PDB entry 3PEL | X-ray diffraction, 1.90 A resolution | chains A and B

# Chain A
Molecule: Hemoglobin subunit alpha
Source organism: Canis lupus familiaris
Reference sequence: P60529 (HBA_CANFA); residue numbers follow UniProt; this construct covers 1-141
Amino-acid sequence (141 residues; each row starts with the number of its first residue):
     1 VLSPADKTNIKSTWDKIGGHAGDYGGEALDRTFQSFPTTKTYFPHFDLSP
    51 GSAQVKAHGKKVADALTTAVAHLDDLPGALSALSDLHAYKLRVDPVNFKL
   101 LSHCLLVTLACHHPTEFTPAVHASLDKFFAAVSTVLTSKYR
Bound ions: heme Fe near His87 (its only coordinating residue here)
Small-molecule neighbours: heme (HEM): Thr39, Tyr42, Phe43, His45, Phe46, His58, Lys61, Val62, Ala65, Leu66, Leu83, Leu86, His87, Leu91, Val93, Asn97, Phe98, Leu101, Leu105, Val132, Leu136
UniProt features mapped onto this chain:
  - binding site (O2): His58
  - binding site (heme b): His87
  - modified residue: Ser3 (Phosphoserine), Lys7 (N6-succinyllysine), Thr8 (Phosphothreonine), Lys11 (N6-succinyllysine), Lys16 (N6-acetyllysine), Tyr24 (Phosphotyrosine), Ser35 (Phosphoserine), Lys40 (N6-succinyllysine), Ser49 (Phosphoserine), Ser102 (Phosphoserine), Thr108 (Phosphothreonine), Ser124 (Phosphoserine), Thr134 (Phosphothreonine), Thr137 (Phosphothreonine), Ser138 (Phosphoserine)
  - natural variant: Ala130 (A130T: In second chain)

# Chain B
Molecule: Hemoglobin subunit beta
Source organism: Canis lupus familiaris
Reference sequence: P60524 (HBB_CANFA); residues 1-146 here = UniProt positions 1-146
Amino-acid sequence (146 residues; numbered 1 to 146; the number before each row is that of its first residue):
     1 VHLTAEEKSLVSGLWGKVNVDEVGGEALGRLLIVYPWTQRFFDSFGDLST
    51 PDAVMSNAKVKAHGKKVLNSFSDGLKNLDNLKGTFAKLSELHCDKLHVDP
   101 ENFKLLGNVLVCVLAHHFGKEFTPQVQAAYQKVVAGVANALAHKYH
Bound ions: heme Fe near His92 (its only coordinating residue here)
Small-molecule neighbours: heme (HEM): Leu31, Thr38, Phe41, Phe42, Ser44, Phe45, His63, Lys66, Val67, Ser70, Phe71, Phe85, Leu88, Leu91, His92, Leu96, Val98, Asn102, Phe103, Leu106, Gly107, Val137, Leu141
UniProt features mapped onto this chain:
  - binding site (heme b): His63, His92
  - modified residue: Val1 (N-acetylvaline), Ser44 (Phosphoserine), Lys59 (N6-acetyllysine), Lys82 (N6-acetyllysine), Cys93 (S-nitrosocysteine), Lys144 (N6-acetyllysine)

# How chain A and chain B interact
Residue-residue contacts (41):
  Asp30(A) - Pro124(B)
  Arg31(A) - Phe122(B)  hydrogen bond (side chain-backbone)
  Arg31(A) - Thr123(B)  hydrogen bond (side chain-backbone)
  Arg31(A) - Pro124(B)
  Arg31(A) - Gln127(B)  hydrogen bond
  Gln34(A) - Pro124(B)
  Gln34(A) - Gln125(B)
  Gln34(A) - Ala128(B)
  Ser35(A) - Gln127(B)
  Ser35(A) - Ala128(B)  hydrogen bond (side chain-backbone)
  Ser35(A) - Gln131(B)
  Phe36(A) - Gln131(B)
  His103(A) - Asn108(B)
  His103(A) - Val111(B)
  His103(A) - Gln127(B)
  His103(A) - Gln131(B)  hydrogen bond
  Cys104(A) - Gln127(B)
  Val107(A) - Val111(B)  hydrophobic
  Val107(A) - Ala115(B)
  Val107(A) - Gln127(B)
  Ala110(A) - Cys112(B)
  Ala110(A) - Ala115(B)
  Ala110(A) - His116(B)
  Cys111(A) - Ala115(B)  hydrophobic
  Cys111(A) - Gly119(B)  hydrogen bond (side chain-backbone)
  Cys111(A) - Lys120(B)
  Cys111(A) - Phe122(B)
  His112(A) - Lys120(B)
  Pro114(A) - His116(B)
  Phe117(A) - Arg30(B)  hydrogen bond (backbone-side chain)
  Phe117(A) - His116(B)
  Thr118(A) - Arg30(B)  hydrogen bond (backbone-side chain)
  Pro119(A) - Arg30(B)
  Pro119(A) - Ile33(B)  hydrophobic
  Pro119(A) - Met55(B)  hydrophobic
  His122(A) - Arg30(B)
  His122(A) - Val34(B)
  His122(A) - Cys112(B)
  Ala123(A) - Val34(B)  hydrophobic
  Asp126(A) - Val34(B)
  Asp126(A) - Tyr35(B)
Also at the interface, not in a pair above, chain A (20 interface residues in all): Leu106, Ala120
Also at the interface, not in a pair above, chain B (20 interface residues in all): Pro51

# In short
Chain A and chain B each contribute 20 residues to their interface, with 8 hydrogen bonds. Polar pairs include
Arg31(A)-Phe122(B), Arg31(A)-Thr123(B) and Arg31(A)-Gln127(B). Bound to chain A: heme. Bound to chain B: heme.
Here chain A is Hemoglobin subunit alpha and chain B is Hemoglobin subunit beta, both from Canis lupus
familiaris. Entry 3PEL (Structure of Greyhound Hemoglobin: Origin of High Oxygen Affinity) was determined by
X-ray diffraction.
